8EYL - chain A; structure by X-ray diffraction, 1.18 A resolution.

[Chain A]
Protein: Carbonic anhydrase 2
Organism: Homo sapiens
Notes: EC 4.2.1.1
UniProtKB: P00918 (CAH2_HUMAN); the author numbering skips numbers that UniProt does not, so the offset changes along the chain: 1-125 = UniProt 1-125; 127-261 = UniProt 126-260
Sequence (260 residues; row label = number of the first residue in the row; note: 1 number in that range is skipped by the numbering (no residue carries it; nothing is unmodelled there)):
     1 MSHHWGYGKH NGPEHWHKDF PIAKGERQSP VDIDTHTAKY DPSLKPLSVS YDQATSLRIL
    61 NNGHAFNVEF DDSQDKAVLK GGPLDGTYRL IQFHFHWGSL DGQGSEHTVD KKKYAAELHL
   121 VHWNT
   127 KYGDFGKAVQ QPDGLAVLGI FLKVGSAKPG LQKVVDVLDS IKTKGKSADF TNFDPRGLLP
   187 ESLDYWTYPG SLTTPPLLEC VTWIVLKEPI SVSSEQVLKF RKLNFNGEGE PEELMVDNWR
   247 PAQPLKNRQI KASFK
Not modelled in the structure: 1-3
Metal / ion sites: Zn2+: His94, His96, His119 (together with X5F); mercuribenzoic acid Hg: Gln137, Glu205, Cys206
Ligand contacts:
  - mercuribenzoic acid (MBO): Val135, Gln136, Gln137, Pro138, Glu205, Cys206
  - X5F (2-[[(2R)-1-azanyl-5-oxidanyl-1,5-bis(oxidanylidene)pentan-2-yl]carbamoyl]-6-[2-[2-[(4-sulfamoylphenyl)carbonylamino]ethoxy]ethylamino]benzoic acid), molecule 1: His4, Trp5, His10, Asn11, His15, Trp16, Lys18, Asp19, Phe20
  - X5F, molecule 2: Asp19, Phe20, Gln92, His94, His96, Glu106, His119, Val121, Phe131, Val135, Val143, Ser197, Leu198, Thr199, Thr200, Pro202, Leu204, Trp209
UniProt features mapped onto this chain:
  - active site: His64 (Proton donor/acceptor)
  - binding site (Zn(2+)): His94, His96, His119
  - binding site (substrate): Thr199, Thr200
  - site: Tyr7 (Fine-tunes the proton-transfer properties of H-64), Asn62 (Fine-tunes the proton-transfer properties of H-64), Asn67 (Fine-tunes the proton-transfer properties of H-64), Gln92 (Involved in the binding of some activators, including histamine and L-histidine)
  - modified residue: Ser2 (N-acetylserine), Ser166 (Phosphoserine), Ser173 (Phosphoserine)

[Summary]
Ligands of chain A: mercuribenzoic acid and compound X5F. His94, His96 and His119 coordinate Zn2+. The
mercuribenzoic acid Hg site is built by Gln137, Glu205 and Cys206. Curated annotation (UniProt) lists
active-site residue His64, 3 Zn2+-binding residues and substrate-binding residues Thr199 and Thr200.
Chain A is Carbonic anhydrase 2 (Homo sapiens); the structure, Human Carbonic Anhydrase II with Tert-butyl
(2-(2-((2-(2,6-dioxopiperidin-3-yl)-1,3-dioxoisoindolin-4-yl)amino)ethoxy)ethyl)carbamate, was determined by
X-ray diffraction, deposited together with 8EXC, 8EXG and 8EMU.
